PDB entry 5LJ3 | electron microscopy, 3.80 A resolution | chains V and L of the 38 polymer chains in the assembly

Chain V:
Molecule: U6 snRNA (small nuclear RNA)
From: Saccharomyces cerevisiae
Sequence (112 nucleotides; numbered 1 to 112; the number before each row is that of its first residue):
     1 GUUCGCGAAGUAACCCUUCGUGGACAUUUGGUCAAUUUGAAACAAUACAG
    51 AGAUGAUCAGCAGUUCCCCUGCAUAAGGAUGAACCGUUUUACAAAGAGAU
   101 UUAUUUCGUUUU
Unresolved in the structure: 11-15, 103-112
Ion coordination: Mg2+ site 1: G60, G78 (shared with 1 residue of chain E); Mg2+ site 2 near U80 (its only coordinating residue here)
What the authors report for this chain:
  - contacts within the chain: G52-G60, A53-A59, G52-U80 (pi stacking)

Chain L:
Protein: Pre-mRNA-splicing factor BUD31
From: Saccharomyces cerevisiae
Reference sequence: P25337 (BUD31_YEAST); residues 1-157 here = UniProt positions 1-157
Amino-acid sequence (157 residues; row label = number of the first residue in the row):
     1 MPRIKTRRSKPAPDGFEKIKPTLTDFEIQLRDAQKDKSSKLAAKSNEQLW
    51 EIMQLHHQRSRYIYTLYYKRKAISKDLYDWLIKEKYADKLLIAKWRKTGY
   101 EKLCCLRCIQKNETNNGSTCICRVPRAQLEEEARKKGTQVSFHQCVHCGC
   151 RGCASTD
Unresolved in the structure: 1, 157
Ion coordination: Zn2+ site 1: Cys104, Cys105, Cys108, Cys148; Zn2+ site 2: Cys108, Cys120, Cys122, Cys145, Cys150; Zn2+ site 3: Cys122, Cys150, Cys153
Curated features (UniProtKB/Swiss-Prot):
  - motif: Pro2 to Pro11 (Nuclear localization signal)

Chain V / chain L interface:
Pairs across the interface (42):
  G1(V) with Gly99(L), base contact; Glu101(L), hydrogen bond to the base; Lys102(L), hydrogen bond to the sugar; Ser155(L), base contact
  U2(V) with Glu101(L), sugar contact
  C25(V) with Thr98(L), hydrogen bond to the sugar; Gly99(L), hydrogen bond to the base
  A26(V) with Gly99(L), hydrogen bond to the sugar; Arg123(L), sugar contact; Thr156(L), base contact
  U27(V) with Tyr100(L), hydrogen bond to the phosphate; Lys111(L), salt bridge to the phosphate; Thr119(L), phosphate contact; Arg123(L), hydrogen bond to the sugar; Val124(L), hydrogen bond to the sugar; Pro125(L), base contact; Gln128(L), hydrogen bond to the base
  U28(V) with Ser118(L), phosphate contact; Thr119(L), hydrogen bond to the phosphate; Cys120(L), phosphate contact; Val124(L), sugar contact; Gln128(L), base contact; Leu129(L), base contact; Glu132(L), base contact
  U29(V) with Thr114(L), phosphate contact; Asn116(L), phosphate contact; Ser118(L), sugar contact; Thr119(L), sugar contact; Cys120(L), sugar contact; Ile121(L), hydrogen bond to the sugar; Cys145(L), base contact; Val146(L), hydrogen bond to the base; His147(L), hydrogen bond to the sugar
  G30(V) with Thr114(L), phosphate contact; Asn115(L), hydrogen bond to the phosphate; Asn116(L), phosphate contact; Val146(L), sugar contact
  A34(V) with Ala42(L), phosphate contact
  A35(V) with Lys40(L), sugar contact; Leu41(L), base contact; Ala42(L), hydrogen bond to the phosphate
  U36(V) with Lys40(L), sugar contact
Interface residues without a listed pair, chain V (12 interface residues in all): G31
Interface residues without a listed pair, chain L (29 interface residues in all): Phe142, Gln144

Summary:
The interface between chain V and chain L involves 12 residues on one side and 29 on the other, with 15
hydrogen bonds and 1 salt bridge. Polar pairs include G1(V)-Glu101(L), C25(V)-Gly99(L) and U27(V)-Gln128(L).
G60(V) and G78(V) form the Mg2+ site 1. The paper reports contacts within the chain involving G52(V), G60(V)
and A53(V) among others.
Chain V is U6 snRNA (small nuclear RNA) and chain L is Pre-mRNA-splicing factor BUD31, both from Saccharomyces
cerevisiae; the structure, Structure of the core of the yeast spliceosome immediately after branching, was
determined by electron microscopy (same publication as 5LJ5).
